Entry 8V6I (electron microscopy, 14.06 A resolution (very low resolution: no residue pairs are listed; an interface is given only as per-side residue counts)); this record covers chains C and E of the 6 polymer chains in the assembly.

# Chain C
Name: DNA primase large subunit
Source organism: Xenopus laevis
UniProt: A0A1L8G3G3 (A0A1L8G3G3_XENLA); residues 1-513 here = UniProt positions 1-513
Sequence (513 residues; row label = number of the first residue in the row):
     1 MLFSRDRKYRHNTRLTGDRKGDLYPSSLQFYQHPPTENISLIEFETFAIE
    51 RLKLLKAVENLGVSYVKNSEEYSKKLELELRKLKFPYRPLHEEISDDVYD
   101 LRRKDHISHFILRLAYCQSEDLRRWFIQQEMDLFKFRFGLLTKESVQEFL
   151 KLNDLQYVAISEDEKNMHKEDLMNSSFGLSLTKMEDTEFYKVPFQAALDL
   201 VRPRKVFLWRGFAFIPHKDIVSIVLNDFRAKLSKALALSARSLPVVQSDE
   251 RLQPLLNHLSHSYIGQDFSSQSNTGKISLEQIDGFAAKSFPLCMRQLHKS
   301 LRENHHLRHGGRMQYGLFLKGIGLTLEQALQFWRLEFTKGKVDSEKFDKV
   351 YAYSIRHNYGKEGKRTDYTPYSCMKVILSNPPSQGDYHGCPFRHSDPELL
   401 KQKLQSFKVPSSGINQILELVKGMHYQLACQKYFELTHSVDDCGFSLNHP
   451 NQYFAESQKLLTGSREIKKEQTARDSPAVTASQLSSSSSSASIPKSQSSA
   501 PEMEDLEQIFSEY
Unresolved in the structure: 1-15, 265-276, 463-513
Ion coordination: 4Fe-4S cluster Fe: Cys-293, Cys-373, Cys-390, Cys-430
Ligand contacts: 4Fe-4S cluster (SF4): Pro-291, Leu-292, Cys-293, Cys-373, Val-376, Cys-390, Pro-391, Phe-392, Tyr-426, Cys-430, Leu-447, Pro-450, Tyr-453

# Chain E
Molecule: DNA template
Sequence (50 nucleotides; numbered 1 to 50; the number before each row is that of its first residue):
     1 TGTATGTATGTATGTCGCTAAGTTCACGCAGTATCCTGTATGTATGTATG
Unresolved in the structure: 1-12, 40-50

# How chain C and chain E interact
At this resolution (14 A) residue pairs are not listed: 23 residues of chain C and 8 of chain E lie at the interface.

# Summary
23 residues of chain C face 8 of chain E across their interface. Ligands of chain C: 4Fe-4S cluster.
Cys-293(C), Cys-373(C), Cys-390(C) and Cys-430(C) coordinate a 4Fe-4S cluster Fe ion.
Chain C is DNA primase large subunit (Xenopus laevis) and chain E is DNA template; the structure, DNA
elongation complex (configuration 1) of Xenopus laevis DNA polymerase alpha-primase, was determined by
electron microscopy (same publication as 8G99, 8G9F, 8G9L, 8G9N, 8G9O, 8UCU and 8 further entries).
